3OS1 - chains A and C of the 5 polymer chains in the assembly; structure by X-ray diffraction, 2.97 A resolution.

# Chain A
Protein: Integrase
Organism: Human spumaretrovirus
UniProtKB: P14350 (POL_FOAMV); residues 1-392 here correspond to UniProt positions 752-1143 (UniProt number = residue number + 751)
Amino-acid sequence (395 residues; each row starts with the number of its first residue; numbers below 1 keep their minus sign (Gly-2 is residue -2)):
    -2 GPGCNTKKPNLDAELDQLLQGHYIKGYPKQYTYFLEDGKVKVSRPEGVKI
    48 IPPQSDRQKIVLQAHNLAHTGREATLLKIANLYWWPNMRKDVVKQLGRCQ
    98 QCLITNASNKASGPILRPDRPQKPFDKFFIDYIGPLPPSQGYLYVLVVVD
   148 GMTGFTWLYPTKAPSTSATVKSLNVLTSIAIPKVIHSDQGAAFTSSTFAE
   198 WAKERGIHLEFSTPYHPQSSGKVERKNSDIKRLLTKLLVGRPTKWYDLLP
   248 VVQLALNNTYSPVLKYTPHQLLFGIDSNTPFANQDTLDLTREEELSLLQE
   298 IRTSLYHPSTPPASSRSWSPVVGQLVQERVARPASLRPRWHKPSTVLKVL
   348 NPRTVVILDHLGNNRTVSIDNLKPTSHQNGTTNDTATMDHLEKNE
Not modelled in the structure: -2 to 9, 375-392
Construct notes: expression tag (-2 to 0)
Metal / ion sites: Zn2+: His62, His66, Cys96, Cys99; Mg2+: Asp128, Glu221 (shared with 1 residue of chain T)
Curated features (UniProtKB/Swiss-Prot):
  - binding site (Mg(2+)): Asp123, Asp185
From the paper describing this entry:
  - binding site for the 30-nt DNA strand: Thr163, Gln186, Ala188, Ser193, Tyr212, Arg329, Arg362
  - mutagenesis - A188S, R329S: unchanged catalytic activity (strand transfer activity)
  - specificity-determining residues: Ala188, Arg329
  - mutagenesis - R329E: decreased catalytic activity (strand transfer activity)
  - mutagenesis - A188D: abolished catalytic activity (strand transfer activity)

# Chain C
Molecule: 19-nt DNA strand
Sequence (19 nucleotides; each row starts with the number of its first residue):
     1 ATTGTCATGGAATTTCGCA

# How chain A and chain C interact
Residue-residue contacts (39; chain A residue first):
  Ile112(A) - DG4(C)  phosphate contact
  Ile112(A) - DT5(C)  base contact
  Leu113(A) - DT3(C)  sugar contact
  Leu113(A) - DG4(C)  hydrogen bond to the phosphate
  Arg114(A) - DG4(C)  sugar contact
  Arg114(A) - DT5(C)  salt bridge to the phosphate
  Pro115(A) - DT3(C)  base contact
  Pro115(A) - DG4(C)  phosphate contact
  Pro115(A) - DT5(C)  phosphate contact
  Arg117(A) - DC6(C)  salt bridge to the phosphate
  Lys124(A) - DT3(C)  base contact
  His183(A) - DT3(C)  salt bridge to the phosphate
  Glu207(A) - DT2(C)  phosphate contact
  Glu207(A) - DT3(C)  base contact
  Phe208(A) - DT2(C)  phosphate contact
  Ser209(A) - DT3(C)  phosphate contact
  Thr210(A) - DT3(C)  hydrogen bond to the phosphate
  His213(A) - DG4(C)  salt bridge to the phosphate
  Gln215(A) - DG4(C)  sugar contact
  Ser216(A) - DT3(C)  hydrogen bond to the phosphate
  Gly218(A) - DG4(C)  base contact
  Lys219(A) - DT5(C)  sugar contact
  Lys219(A) - DC6(C)  salt bridge to the phosphate
  Arg222(A) - DG4(C)  base contact
  Arg222(A) - DT5(C)  hydrogen bond to the base
  Arg222(A) - DC6(C)  hydrogen bond to the base
  Arg222(A) - DA7(C)  hydrogen bond to the sugar
  Asp226(A) - DA7(C)  sugar contact
  Arg229(A) - DA7(C)  hydrogen bond to the phosphate
  Arg229(A) - DT8(C)  salt bridge to the phosphate
  Ser258(A) - DA7(C)  hydrogen bond to the phosphate
  Pro259(A) - DA7(C)  phosphate contact
  Pro259(A) - DT8(C)  base contact
  Lys345(A) - DA1(C)  hydrogen bond to the base
  Leu347(A) - DA1(C)  base contact
  Asn348(A) - DT2(C)  hydrogen bond to the base
  Asn348(A) - DT3(C)  hydrogen bond to the sugar
  Arg350(A) - DG4(C)  salt bridge to the phosphate
  Thr351(A) - DT3(C)  sugar contact
Interface residues without a listed pair, chain A (30 interface residues in all): His205, Val353, Thr363, Ser365

# In short
The interface between chain A and chain C involves 30 residues on one side and 8 on the other, with 11
hydrogen bonds and 7 salt bridges. Polar pairs include Arg222(A)-DT5(C), Arg222(A)-DC6(C) and
Lys345(A)-DA1(C). The paper reports a binding site for the 30-nt DNA strand at Thr163(A), Gln186(A) and
Ala188(A) among others; R329E of chain A reduces catalytic activity (strand transfer activity); 4
substitutions were tested in all.
Chain A is Integrase (Human spumaretrovirus) and chain C is a 19-nt DNA strand; the structure, PFV target
capture complex (TCC) at 2.97 A resolution, was determined by X-ray diffraction, deposited together with 3OS0
and 3OS2.
